PDB entry 7XTI | electron microscopy, 3.90 A resolution | chains N and j of the 33 polymer chains in the assembly

[Chain N]
Molecule: 198-nt DNA strand
Sequence (198 nucleotides; row label = number of the first residue in the row; numbers below 1 keep their minus sign (DG-125 is residue -125)):
  -125 GCTTACGTCA GTCTGGCCAT CTTTGTGTTT GGTGTGTTTG GGTGGTGGCC GTTTTCGTTG
   -65 TTTTTTTCTG TCTCGTGCCT GGTGTCTTGG GTGTAATCCC CTTGGCGGTT AAAACGCGGG
    -5 GGACAGCGCG TACGTGCGTT TAAGCGGTGC TAGAGCTGTC TACGACCAAT TGAGCGGCCT
    55 CGGCACCGGG ATTCTGAT
Not modelled in the structure: -125 to -78, -26 to -16, 8-72

[Chain j]
Protein: FACT complex subunit
Source organism: Komagataella phaffii
UniProt: C4QYQ8 (C4QYQ8_KOMPG); residues 1-1005 here = UniProt positions 1-1005
Chain sequence (1008 residues; row label = number of the first residue in the row; numbers below 1 keep their minus sign (Gly-2 is residue -2)):
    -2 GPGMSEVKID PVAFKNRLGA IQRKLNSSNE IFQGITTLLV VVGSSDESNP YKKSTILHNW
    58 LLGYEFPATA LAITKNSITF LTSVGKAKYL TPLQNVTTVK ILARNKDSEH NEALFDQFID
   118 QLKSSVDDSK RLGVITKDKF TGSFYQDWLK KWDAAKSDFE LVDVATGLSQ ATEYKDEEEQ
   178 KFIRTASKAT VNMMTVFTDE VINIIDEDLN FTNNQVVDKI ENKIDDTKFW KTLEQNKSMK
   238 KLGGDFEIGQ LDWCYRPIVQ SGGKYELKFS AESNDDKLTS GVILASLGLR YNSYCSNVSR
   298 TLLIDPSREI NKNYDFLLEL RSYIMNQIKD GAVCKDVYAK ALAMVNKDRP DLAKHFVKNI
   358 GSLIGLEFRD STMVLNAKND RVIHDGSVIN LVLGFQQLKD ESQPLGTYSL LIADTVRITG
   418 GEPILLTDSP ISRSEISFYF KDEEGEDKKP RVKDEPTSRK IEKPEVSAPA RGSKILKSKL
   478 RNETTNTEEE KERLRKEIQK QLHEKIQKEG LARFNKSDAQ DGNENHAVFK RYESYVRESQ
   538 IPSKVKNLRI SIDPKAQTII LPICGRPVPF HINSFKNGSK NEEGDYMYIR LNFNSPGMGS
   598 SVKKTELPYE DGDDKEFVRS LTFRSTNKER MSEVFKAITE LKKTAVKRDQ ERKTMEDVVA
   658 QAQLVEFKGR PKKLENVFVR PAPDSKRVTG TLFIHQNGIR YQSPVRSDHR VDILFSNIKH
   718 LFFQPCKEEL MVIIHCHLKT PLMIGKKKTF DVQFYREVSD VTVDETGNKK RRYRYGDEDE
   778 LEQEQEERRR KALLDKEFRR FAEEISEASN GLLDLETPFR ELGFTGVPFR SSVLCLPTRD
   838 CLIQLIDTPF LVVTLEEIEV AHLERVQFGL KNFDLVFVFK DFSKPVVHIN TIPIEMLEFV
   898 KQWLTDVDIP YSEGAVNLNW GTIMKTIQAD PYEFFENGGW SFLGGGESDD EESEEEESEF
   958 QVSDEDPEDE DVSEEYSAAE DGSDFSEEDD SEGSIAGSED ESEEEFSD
Not modelled in the structure: -2 to 475, 758-773, 963-1005
Construct notes: expression tag (-2 to 0)

[How chain N and chain j interact]
Contacting residue pairs (8; chain N residue first):
  DT-53(N) with Gly594(j), phosphate contact; Met595(j), sugar contact
  DC-52(N) with Met595(j), hydrogen bond to the base; Gly596(j), phosphate contact; Lys601(j), sugar contact
  DG-51(N) with Ser598(j), phosphate contact; Val599(j), phosphate contact; Lys600(j), phosphate contact
Also at the interface, not in a pair above, chain N (4 interface residues in all): DT-50

[Overview]
Chain N and chain j form an interface of 4 and 7 residues respectively, with 1 hydrogen bond. The
hydrogen-bonded pair is DC-52(N)-Met595(j).
Here chain N is a 198-nt DNA strand and chain j is FACT complex subunit (Komagataella phaffii). Entry 7XTI
(RNA polymerase II elongation complex transcribing a nucleosome (EC58hex)) was determined by electron
microscopy (same publication as 7XN7, 7XSE, 7XSX, 7XSZ, 7XT7 and 7XTD).
